PDB entry 7KIK | X-ray diffraction, 1.73 A resolution | chains A and C

Chain A:
Molecule: Replication-associated protein
Organism: Wheat dwarf virus
Notes: EC 3.1.21.-
UniProtKB: A0A0F6N442 (A0A0F6N442_9GEMI); the construct has insertions or renumbered stretches relative to UniProt, so the offset changes along the chain: 1-53 = UniProt 85-137; 54-137 = UniProt 1-84
Amino-acid sequence (137 residues; row label = number of the first residue in the row):
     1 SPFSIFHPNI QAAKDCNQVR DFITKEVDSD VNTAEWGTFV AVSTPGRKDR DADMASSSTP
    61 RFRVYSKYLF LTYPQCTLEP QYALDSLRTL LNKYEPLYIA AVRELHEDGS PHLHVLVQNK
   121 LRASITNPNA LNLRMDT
Not modelled in the structure: 45-60
Sequence notes: engineered mutation Phe22 (Tyr106 in A0A0F6N442)
Metal / ion sites: Mn2+: Glu104, His112, His114 (shared with DT305(C), DA306(C) of chain C)

Chain C:
Molecule: 10-nt DNA strand
Sequence (10 nucleotides; numbered 299 to 308; the number before each row is that of its first residue):
   299 TAATATTACC
Metal / ion sites: Mn2+: DT305, DA306 (shared with Glu104(A), His112(A), His114(A) of chain A)

Interface between chain A and chain C:
Pairs across the interface (47; chain A residue first):
  His7(A) - DA300(C)  hydrogen bond to the base
  His7(A) - DA301(C)  hydrogen bond to the sugar
  His7(A) - DT302(C)  sugar contact
  Pro8(A) - DA300(C)  base contact
  Pro8(A) - DA301(C)  base contact
  Asn9(A) - DA300(C)  base contact
  Asn9(A) - DA301(C)  hydrogen bond to the base
  Asn9(A) - DA306(C)  base contact
  Ile10(A) - DA300(C)  hydrogen bond to the base
  Gln11(A) - DA306(C)  sugar contact
  Gln11(A) - DC307(C)  hydrogen bond to the base
  Ala12(A) - DC307(C)  hydrogen bond to the base
  Ala13(A) - DC307(C)  base contact
  Lys14(A) - DC307(C)  hydrogen bond to the base
  Asp15(A) - DC307(C)  hydrogen bond to the base
  Gln18(A) - DC307(C)  phosphate contact
  Gln18(A) - DC308(C)  phosphate contact
  Val19(A) - DC307(C)  base contact
  Phe22(A) - DA306(C)  phosphate contact
  Phe22(A) - DC307(C)  sugar contact
  Phe22(A) - DC308(C)  phosphate contact
  Lys25(A) - DA306(C)  salt bridge to the phosphate
  Arg61(A) - DT299(C)  base contact
  Arg61(A) - DA300(C)  sugar contact
  Phe62(A) - DT299(C)  base contact
  Phe62(A) - DA300(C)  base contact
  Arg63(A) - DT299(C)  hydrogen bond to the base
  Val64(A) - DT299(C)  base contact
  Phe70(A) - DA306(C)  phosphate contact
  Phe70(A) - DC307(C)  base contact
  Thr72(A) - DT305(C)  sugar contact
  Thr72(A) - DA306(C)  sugar contact
  Pro74(A) - DT302(C)  base contact
  Pro74(A) - DA303(C)  sugar contact
  Pro74(A) - DT305(C)  base contact
  Pro74(A) - DA306(C)  base contact
  Gln75(A) - DA303(C)  phosphate contact
  Gln75(A) - DT304(C)  hydrogen bond to the phosphate
  Glu104(A) - DA306(C)  phosphate contact
  His106(A) - DT304(C)  sugar contact
  His106(A) - DT305(C)  salt bridge to the phosphate
  Glu107(A) - DT305(C)  hydrogen bond to the phosphate
  His112(A) - DT305(C)  phosphate contact
  His114(A) - DT305(C)  phosphate contact
  His114(A) - DA306(C)  salt bridge to the phosphate
  Pro128(A) - DA300(C)  sugar contact
  Asn129(A) - DA301(C)  sugar contact

Summary:
The interface between chain A and chain C involves 28 residues on one side and 10 on the other; the contacts
include 11 hydrogen bonds and 3 salt bridges. Among the polar pairs are His7(A)-DA300(C), Asn9(A)-DA301(C) and
Ile10(A)-DA300(C).
Here chain A is Replication-associated protein (Wheat dwarf virus) and chain C is a 10-nt DNA strand. Entry
7KIK (Wheat dwarf virus Rep domain circular permutation complexed with a single-stranded DNA 10-mer comprising
the cleavage ...) was determined by X-ray diffraction (same publication as 7KII and 7KIJ).
